PDB entry 6WJL | X-ray diffraction, 3.30 A resolution | chains K and L of the 4 polymer chains in the assembly

== Chain K ==
Protein: VHH domain
Organism: Lama glama
Notes: antibody fragment or engineered binder
Chain sequence (121 residues; row label = number of the first residue in the row; X marks 72 residues of unknown identity (built as UNK)):
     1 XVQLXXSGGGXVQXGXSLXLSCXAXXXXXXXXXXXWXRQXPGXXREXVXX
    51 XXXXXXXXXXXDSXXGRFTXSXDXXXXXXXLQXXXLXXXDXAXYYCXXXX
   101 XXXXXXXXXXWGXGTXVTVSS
Unresolved in the structure: 1-5, 121
Cystine bridges: Cys-22/Cys-96

== Chain L ==
Protein: D3 Fab Light Chain
Organism: Homo sapiens
Notes: antibody fragment or engineered binder
Chain sequence (214 residues; numbered 1 to 214; the number before each row is that of its first residue):
     1 DIQMTQSPSTLSAFVGDRVTITCRASQSISSWLAWYQQKPGKAPKLLIYA
    51 ASTLQSGVPSRFSGSGSGTEFTLTISSLQPEDFATYYCQQLNSYPITFGQ
   101 GTRLEIKRTVAAPSVFIFPPSDEQLKSGTASVVCLLNNFYPREAKVQWKV
   151 DNALQSGNSQESVTEQDSKDSTYSLSSTLTLSKADYEKHKVYACEVTHQG
   201 LSSPVTKSFNRGEC
Unresolved in the structure: 214
Cystine bridges: Cys-23/Cys-88, Cys-134/Cys-194

== Chain K / chain L interface ==
Residue-residue contacts (4):
  Arg-45(K) / Ser-202(L)
  Asp-62(K) / Thr-109(L)  hydrogen bond
  Trp-111(K) / Ser-202(L)
  Trp-111(K) / Ser-203(L)
Interface residues without a listed pair, chain L (12 interface residues in all): Ser-12, Lys-107, Val-110, Glu-143, Lys-145, Thr-197, His-198, Gln-199, Gly-200

== Overview ==
Chain K and chain L form an interface of 3 and 12 residues respectively; the contacts include 1 hydrogen bond.
The hydrogen-bonded pair is Asp-62(K)/Thr-109(L).
Chain K is VHH domain (Lama glama) and chain L is D3 Fab Light Chain (Homo sapiens); the structure, Crystal
structure of Glypican-2 core protein in complex with D3 Fab, was determined by X-ray diffraction.
